9BHJ - chain A; structure by X-ray diffraction, 2.29 A resolution.

[Chain A]
Protein: Tyrosine-protein kinase Mer
Organism: Homo sapiens
Notes: EC 2.7.10.1; fragment: tyrosine kinase domain
Reference sequence: Q12866 (MERTK_HUMAN); numbering as in UniProt (aligned over 578-872)
Sequence (323 residues; row label = number of the first residue in the row):
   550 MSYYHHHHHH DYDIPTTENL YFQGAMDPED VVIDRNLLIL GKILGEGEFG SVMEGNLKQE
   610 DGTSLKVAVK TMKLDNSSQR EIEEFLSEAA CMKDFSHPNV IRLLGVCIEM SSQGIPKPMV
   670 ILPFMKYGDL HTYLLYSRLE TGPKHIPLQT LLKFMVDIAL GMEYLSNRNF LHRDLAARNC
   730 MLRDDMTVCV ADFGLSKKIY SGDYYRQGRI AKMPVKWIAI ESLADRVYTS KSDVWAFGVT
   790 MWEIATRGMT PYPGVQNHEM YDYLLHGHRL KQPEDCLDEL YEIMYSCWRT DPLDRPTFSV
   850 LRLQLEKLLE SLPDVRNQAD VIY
Not modelled in the structure: 550-573, 622-627, 863-872
Construct notes: expression tag (550-577)
Ligand contacts: A1APG (6-{1-[([1,1'-biphenyl]-4-yl)carbamoyl]azetidin-3-yl}-3-[(1-methyl-1H-pyrazol-4-yl)amino]pyrazine-2-carboxamide): Leu593, Val601, Ala617, Lys619, Phe634, Glu637, Ala638, Met641, Ile650, Leu652, Val669, Leu671, Pro672, Phe673, Met674, Lys675, Gly677, Met730, Ala740, Asp741, Phe742, Gly743, Arg755
UniProt features mapped onto this chain:
  - active site: Asp723 (Proton acceptor)
  - binding site (ATP): Leu593 to Val601, Lys615
  - modified residue (Phosphotyrosine): Tyr749, Tyr753, Tyr754, Tyr872
  - natural variant: Ser661 (S661C: In RP38), Ala708 (A708S: In a head &), Ile871 (I871T: In RP38; I871V)

[Summary]
Bound to chain A: compound A1APG. From UniProt: active-site residue Asp723 and 10 ATP-binding residues.
Chain A is Tyrosine-protein kinase Mer (Homo sapiens); the structure, MerTK in complex with small molecule
6-{1-[([1,1'-biphenyl]-4-yl)carbamoyl]azetidin-3-yl}-3-[(1-methyl-1H-pyrazol-4-yl)amino]pyrazine-2-carboxamide,
was determined by X-ray diffraction, deposited together with 9BHK.
